PDB entry 4H0I | X-ray diffraction, 2.40 A resolution | chain A

# Chain A
Molecule: 2D10 scFv
Source organism: Mus musculus
Notes: antibody fragment or engineered binder
Sequence (251 residues; numbered 1 to 251; the number before each row is that of its first residue):
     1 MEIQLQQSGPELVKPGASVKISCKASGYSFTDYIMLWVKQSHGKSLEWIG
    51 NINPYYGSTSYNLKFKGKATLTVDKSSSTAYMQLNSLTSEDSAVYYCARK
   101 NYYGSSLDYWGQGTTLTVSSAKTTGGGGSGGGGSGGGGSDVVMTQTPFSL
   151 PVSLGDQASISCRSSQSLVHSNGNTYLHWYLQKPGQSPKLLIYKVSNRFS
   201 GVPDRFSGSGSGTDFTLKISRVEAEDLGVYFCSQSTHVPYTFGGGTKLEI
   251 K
Unresolved in the structure: 125-137
Disulfide bonds: C23-C97, C162-C232

# Summary
Chain A is 2D10 scFv (Mus musculus); the structure, Crystal Structure of Scfv-2D10 in Complex with Methyl
Alpha-D-Mannopyranoside, was determined by X-ray diffraction (same publication as 4H0G and 4H0H).
